PDB entry 8PIS | X-ray diffraction, 2.69 A resolution | chains C and J of the 8 polymer chains in the assembly

== Chain C ==
Protein: phosphoglycerate dehydrogenase
Source organism: Saccharomyces cerevisiae
UniProt: A0A8H4BZ61 (A0A8H4BZ61_YEASX); residues 1-469 here = UniProt positions 1-469
Amino-acid sequence (473 residues; row label = number of the first residue in the row; numbers below 1 keep their minus sign (Gly-3 is residue -3)):
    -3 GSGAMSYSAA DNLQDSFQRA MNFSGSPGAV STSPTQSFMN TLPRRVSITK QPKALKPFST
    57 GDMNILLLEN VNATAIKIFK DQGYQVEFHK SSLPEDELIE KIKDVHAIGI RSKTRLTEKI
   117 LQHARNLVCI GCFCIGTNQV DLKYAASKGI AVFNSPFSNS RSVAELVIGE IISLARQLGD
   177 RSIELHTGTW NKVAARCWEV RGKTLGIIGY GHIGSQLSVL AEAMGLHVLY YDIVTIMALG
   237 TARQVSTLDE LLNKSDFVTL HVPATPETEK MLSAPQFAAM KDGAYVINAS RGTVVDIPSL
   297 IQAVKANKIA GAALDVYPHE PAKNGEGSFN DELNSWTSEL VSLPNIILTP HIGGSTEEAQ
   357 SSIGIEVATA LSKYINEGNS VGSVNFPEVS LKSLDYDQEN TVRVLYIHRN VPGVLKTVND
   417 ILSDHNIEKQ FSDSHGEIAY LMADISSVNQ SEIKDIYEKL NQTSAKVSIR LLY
Disordered / not traced: -3 to 46
Sequence notes: expression tag (-3 to 0)
Ligand contacts:
  - NAD (nicotinamide-adenine-dinucleotide): Ile131, Phe153, Asn155, Val159, Ile204, Gly205, Tyr206, Gly207, His208, Ile209, Gly210, Tyr227, Asp228, Ile229, Val230, Ile232, His257, Val258, Pro259, Ala260, Glu263, Thr264, Met267, Ala285, Ser286, Arg287, Asp311, Val312, His347, Ile348, Gly349, Gly350
  - serine (SER), molecule 1: His404, Arg405, Asn406, Val407, Pro408, Gly409, Val410, Leu411, Ser428, Ala435
  - serine (SER), molecule 2: His421, Asn422, Ile423

== Chain J ==
Protein: phosphoglycerate dehydrogenase
Source organism: Saccharomyces cerevisiae
Amino-acid sequence (10 residues; each row starts with the number of its first residue; X marks 10 residues of unknown identity (built as UNK)):
     1 XXXXXXXXXX
Disordered / not traced: 10

== How chain C and chain J interact ==
Chain C side of the interface, 14 residues: Arg192, Trp194, Arg197, Gly198, Lys199, Asn249, Asp252, Ala274, Ala275, Met276, Lys277, Asp278, Gly279, Lys304

== In short ==
Chain C and chain J make no direct contact in this assembly. Bound to chain C: NAD and serine.
Chain C is phosphoglycerate dehydrogenase and chain J is phosphoglycerate dehydrogenase, both from
Saccharomyces cerevisiae; the structure, Crystal structure of Ser33 in complex with L-Serine, was determined
by X-ray diffraction.
